8WKS - chains A and C of the 8 polymer chains in the assembly; structure by electron microscopy, 3.58 A resolution.

# Chain A
Protein: SIR2-like domain-containing protein
From: Bacillus subtilis subsp. natto (strain BEST195)
UniProtKB: D4G637 (D4G637_BACNB); residues 2-1005 here = UniProt positions 2-1005
Chain sequence (1004 residues; row label = number of the first residue in the row):
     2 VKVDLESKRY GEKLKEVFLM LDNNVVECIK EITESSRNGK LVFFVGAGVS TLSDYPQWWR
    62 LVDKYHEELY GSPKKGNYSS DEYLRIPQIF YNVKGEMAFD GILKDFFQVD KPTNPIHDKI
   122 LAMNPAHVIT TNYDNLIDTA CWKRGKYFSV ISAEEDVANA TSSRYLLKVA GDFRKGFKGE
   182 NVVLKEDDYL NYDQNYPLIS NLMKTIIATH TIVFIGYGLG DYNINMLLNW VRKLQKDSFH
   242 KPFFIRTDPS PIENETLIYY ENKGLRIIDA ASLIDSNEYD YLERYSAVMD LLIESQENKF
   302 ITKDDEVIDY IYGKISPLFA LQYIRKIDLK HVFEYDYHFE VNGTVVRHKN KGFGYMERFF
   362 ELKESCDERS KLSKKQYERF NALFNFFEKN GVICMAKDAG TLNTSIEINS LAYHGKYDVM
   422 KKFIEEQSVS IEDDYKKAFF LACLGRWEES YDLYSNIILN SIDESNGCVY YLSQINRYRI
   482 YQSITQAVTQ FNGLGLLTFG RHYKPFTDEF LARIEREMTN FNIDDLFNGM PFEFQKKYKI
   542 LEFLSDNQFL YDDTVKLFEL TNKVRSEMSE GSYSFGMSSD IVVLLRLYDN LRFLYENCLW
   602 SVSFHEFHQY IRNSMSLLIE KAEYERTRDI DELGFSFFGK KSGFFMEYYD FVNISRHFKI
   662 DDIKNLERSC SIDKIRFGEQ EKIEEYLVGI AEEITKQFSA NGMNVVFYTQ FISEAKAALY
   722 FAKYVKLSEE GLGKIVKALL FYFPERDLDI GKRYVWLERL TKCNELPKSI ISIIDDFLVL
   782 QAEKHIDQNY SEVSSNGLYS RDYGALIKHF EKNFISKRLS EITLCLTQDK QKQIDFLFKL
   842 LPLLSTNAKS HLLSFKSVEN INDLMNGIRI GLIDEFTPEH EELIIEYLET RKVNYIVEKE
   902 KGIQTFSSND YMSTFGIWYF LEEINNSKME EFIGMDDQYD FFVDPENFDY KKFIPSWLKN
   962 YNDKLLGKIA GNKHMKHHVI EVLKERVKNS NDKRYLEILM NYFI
Disordered / not traced: 2-21
Construct notes: conflict A171 (His in D4G637)
What the authors report for this chain:
  - self-association interface (contacts with another copy of this molecule): W143 to Y148, I463, Y471, N521, F522, M531, P532
  - catalytic residues: N133 (by similarity / conservation)
  - mutagenesis - I259S/Y260G: decreased catalytic activity

# Chain C
Protein: TUBE
From: Siphoviridae sp. ct0106
UniProtKB: A0A162TY69 (A0A162TY69_BACIU); residue numbers follow UniProt; this construct covers 1-264
Chain sequence (264 residues; each row starts with the number of its first residue):
     1 MKTVIQDTAD VYFKRKSDGK LVFTAEAQTA SFSQAISEEK LRGGIGNKPL YILKSEKEIN
    61 LTVKNAFFDL EWLAMTQGET IQEETKVKVF DREHGLIVDD TNKVTLKGKP VSDVTFYNKK
   121 GLTYKIAVST DGTYTIPTAF AAAKDKLTAV YQIEKVGRRL AIKASKFSER YEVEYRTIAY
   181 NPDTEEVYSD IYIQFPNVSP SGEFEMSLEN GNALAPEIKF EALADTDTDE MAVVIEASRD
   241 ENTAAPVEDT TGSTQSSDLG GTTE
Disordered / not traced: 1-8, 77-171, 235-264
What the authors report for this chain:
  - mutagenesis - F204A/M206A: abolished binding to SIR2-like domain-containing protein (chain A)

# Interface between chain A and chain C
Contacting residue pairs (23; chain A residue first):
  H339(A) - N212(C)
  H349(A) - N212(C)
  E568(A) - T29(C)
  S573(A) - S31(C)
  Y574(A) - Q28(C)
  Y574(A) - T29(C)
  Y574(A) - A30(C)  hydrogen bond (backbone-backbone)
  S575(A) - Q28(C)
  F576(A) - A9(C)  hydrophobic
  F576(A) - A27(C)
  F576(A) - Q28(C)  hydrogen bond (backbone-backbone)
  M578(A) - Q28(C)  hydrogen bond (backbone-side chain)
  D630(A) - Q34(C)
  D632(A) - F32(C)
  L634(A) - F32(C)  hydrophobic
  L634(A) - V233(C)  hydrophobic
  F636(A) - I191(C)  hydrophobic
  F639(A) - N181(C)
  F639(A) - D183(C)
  F639(A) - E185(C)
  F639(A) - V187(C)
  F639(A) - Y188(C)  hydrophobic
  K641(A) - E185(C)
Interface residues without a listed pair, chain A (23 interface residues in all): V347, R348, T402, K564, E571, G572, G577, E633, F638
Interface residues without a listed pair, chain C (23 interface residues in all): S33, A179, P182, T184, S189, I193, L214
Interface features reported in the paper:
  - interface residues, chain C: I193(C)
  - hot spots on chain C (mutagenesis) - F204A/M206A: abolished binding to SIR2-like domain-containing protein (chain A)

# Summary
The chain A/chain C interface involves 23 residues from each chain, with 3 hydrogen bonds. Polar contacts
include M578(A)-Q28(C), Y574(A)-A30(C) and F576(A)-Q28(C). The paper reports the catalytic residue N133(A);
I259S/Y260G of chain A reduce catalytic activity.
Chain A is SIR2-like domain-containing protein (Bacillus subtilis subsp. natto (strain BEST195)) and chain C
is TUBE (Siphoviridae sp. ct0106); the structure, Cryo-EM structure of DSR2-TUBE complex, was determined by
electron microscopy (same publication as 8WKT and 8WKX).
